6VGF - chains A and B of the 4 polymer chains in the assembly; structure by X-ray diffraction, 1.83 A resolution.

# Chain A (and B)
Protein: Galactose-binding lectin
From: Arachis hypogaea
Notes: chain B of this document is another copy of the same molecule, construct and numbering; everything in this record applies to it too
UniProt: P02872 (LECG_ARAHY); residues 1-236 here correspond to UniProt positions 24-259 (UniProt number = residue number + 23)
Chain sequence (236 residues; each row starts with the number of its first residue):
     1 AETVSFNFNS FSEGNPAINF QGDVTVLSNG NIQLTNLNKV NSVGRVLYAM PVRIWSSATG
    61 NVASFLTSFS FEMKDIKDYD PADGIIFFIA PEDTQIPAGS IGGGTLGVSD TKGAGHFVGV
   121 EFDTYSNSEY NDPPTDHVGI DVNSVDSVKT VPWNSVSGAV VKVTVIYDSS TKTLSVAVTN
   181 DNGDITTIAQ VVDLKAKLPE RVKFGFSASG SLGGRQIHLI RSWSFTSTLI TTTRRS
Not modelled in the structure: 233-236
Swiss-Prot annotation at these positions:
  - binding site (Mn(2+)): Glu121, Asp123, Asp132, His137
  - binding site (Ca(2+)): Asp123, Tyr125, Asn127, Asp132
Bound ions: Mn2+: Glu121, Asp123, Asp132, His137; Ca2+: Asp123, Tyr125, Asn127, Asp132
Residues lining bound ligands: WA3 ((2S,3R,4S,5R,6S)-2-(hydroxymethyl)-6-{[(2S,3R,4S,5S,6S)-3,4,5-trihydroxy-6-({[(1-{[(2R,3S,4S,5R,6R)-3,4,5-trihydroxy-6-{[(2R,3R,4S,5S,6R)-3,4,5-trihydroxy-6-({4-[({[(2S,3S,4S,5R,6S)-3,4,5-trihydroxy-6-{[(2S,3R,4S,5R,6R)-3,4,5-trihydroxy-6-(hydroxymethyl)tetrahydro-2H-pyran-2-yl]sulfanyl}tetrahydro-2H-pyran-2-yl]methyl}sulfanyl)methyl]-1H-1,2,3-triazol-1-yl}methyl)tetrahydro-2H-pyran-2-yl]oxy}tetrahydro-2H-pyran-2-yl]methyl}-1H-1,2,3-triazol-4-yl)methyl]sulfanyl}methyl)tetrahydro-2H-pyran-2-yl]sulfanyl}tetrahydro-2H-pyran-3,4,5-triol): Asp80, Ala82, Asp83, Gly103, Gly104, Tyr125, Asn127, Glu129, Ser211, Gly213, Gly214
Reported in the primary citation:
  - binding site for WA3: Asp80, Asp83, Gly104, Tyr125, Asn127, Ser211, Gly213

# Interface between chain A and chain B
Contacting residue pairs (23; chain A residue first):
  Ala1(A) with Ser10(B)
  Glu2(A) with Ser12(B), hydrogen bond; Asn15(B)
  Ser5(A) with Ser5(B)
  Ser12(A) with Glu2(B), hydrogen bond; Arg53(B)
  Gly14(A) with Arg53(B)
  Asn15(A) with Glu2(B)
  Pro16(A) with Glu2(B); Pro51(B); Arg53(B); Arg201(B)
  Ala17(A) with Met50(B), hydrophobic
  Tyr48(A) with Met50(B)
  Met50(A) with Ala17(B), hydrophobic; Tyr48(B); Met50(B), hydrophobic
  Pro51(A) with Pro16(B)
  Arg53(A) with Ser12(B); Glu13(B); Gly14(B); Pro16(B)
  Arg201(A) with Pro16(B)
Interface residues without a listed pair, chain A (18 interface residues in all): Ser10, Glu13, Ala49, Val52, Thr231
Interface residues without a listed pair, chain B (16 interface residues in all): Ala1, Thr231

# In short
18 residues of chain A and 16 residues of chain B are in contact; the contacts include 2 hydrogen bonds. The
hydrogen-bonded pair is Glu2(A)-Ser12(B). Bound to chain A: compound WA3. From the paper: a binding site for
WA3 at Asp80(A), Asp83(A) and Gly104(A) among others.
Chain A and chain B are both Galactose-binding lectin (Arachis hypogaea); the structure, Peanut lectin
complexed with divalent S-beta-D-thiogalactopyranosyl beta-D-glucopyranoside derivative (diSTGD), was
determined by X-ray diffraction (same publication as 6V95, 6VAV, 6VAW, 6VC3 and 6VC4).
